PDB entry 9P8T | electron microscopy, 2.65 A resolution | chains A and E of the 16 polymer chains in the assembly

[Chain A (and E)]
Protein: DNTP triphosphohydrolase
Organism: Salmonella enterica
Notes: chain E of this document is another copy of the same molecule, construct and numbering; everything in this record applies to it too
UniProt: A0A5H6DAK1 (A0A5H6DAK1_SALET); residues 1-471 here = UniProt positions 1-471
Sequence (473 residues; numbered -1 to 471; the number before each row is that of its first residue; numbers below 1 keep their minus sign (Gly-1 is residue -1)):
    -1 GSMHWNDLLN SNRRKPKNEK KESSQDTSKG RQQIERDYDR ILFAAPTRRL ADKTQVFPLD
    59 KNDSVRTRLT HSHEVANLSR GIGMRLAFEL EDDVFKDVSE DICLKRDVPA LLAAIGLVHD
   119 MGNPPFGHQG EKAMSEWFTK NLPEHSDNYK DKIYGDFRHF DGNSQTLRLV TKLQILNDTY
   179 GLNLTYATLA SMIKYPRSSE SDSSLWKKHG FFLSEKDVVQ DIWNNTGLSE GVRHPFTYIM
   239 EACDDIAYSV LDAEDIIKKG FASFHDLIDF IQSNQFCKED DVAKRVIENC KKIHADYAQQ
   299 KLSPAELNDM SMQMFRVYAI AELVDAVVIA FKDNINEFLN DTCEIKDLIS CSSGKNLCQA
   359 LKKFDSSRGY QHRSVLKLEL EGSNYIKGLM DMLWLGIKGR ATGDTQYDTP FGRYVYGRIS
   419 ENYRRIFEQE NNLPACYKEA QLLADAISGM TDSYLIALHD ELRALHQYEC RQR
Disordered / not traced: -1, 17-18, 469-471
Sequence notes: expression tag (-1 to 0); conflict Asn430 (Ser in A0A5H6DAK1)
Bound ions: Mg2+: His69, His117, Asp118, Asp242
From the paper describing this entry:
  - binding site for the 2-nt DNA strand: Arg29, Arg34, Arg38, Arg314
  - mutagenesis - R29A/R34A/R38A: increased catalytic activity on p3diT
  - mutagenesis - R29A/R34A/R38A: unchanged catalytic activity
  - mutagenesis - H117A/D118A: abolished catalytic activity

[Chain A / chain E interface]
Pairs across the interface (9):
  Ser261(A) - Ser261(E)  hydrogen bond
  Ser261(A) - Asp264(E)  hydrogen bond
  His263(A) - Asp264(E)  salt bridge
  His263(A) - Asp267(E)  salt bridge
  Asp264(A) - Ser261(E)  hydrogen bond
  Asp264(A) - His263(E)  salt bridge
  Asp267(A) - His263(E)  salt bridge
  Pro302(A) - Arg366(E)
  Arg366(A) - Pro302(E)
Interface residues without a listed pair, chain A (9 interface residues in all): Gly258, His292, Ser365
Interface residues without a listed pair, chain E (9 interface residues in all): Gly258, His292, Ser365

[In short]
Chain A and chain E each contribute 9 residues to their interface, with 3 hydrogen bonds and 4 salt bridges.
Among the polar pairs are His263(A)-Asp264(E), His263(A)-Asp267(E) and Ser261(A)-Ser261(E). The paper reports
a binding site for the 2-nt DNA strand at Arg29(A), Arg34(A) and Arg38(A) among others; R29A/R34A/R38A of
chain A increase catalytic activity on p3diT.
Chain A and chain E are both DNTP triphosphohydrolase (Salmonella enterica); the structure, Structure of CloA
co-expressed with CloB, was determined by electron microscopy, deposited together with 9P8S, 9P8U, 9P8V and
9P8W.
